4UNB - chains G and H of the 5 polymer chains in the assembly; structure by X-ray diffraction, 2.55 A resolution.

# Chain G
Protein: Homing endonuclease I-dmoi
Organism: Desulfurococcus mobilis
Notes: EC 3.1.-.-
UniProtKB: P21505 (DMO1_DESMO); numbering as in UniProt (aligned over 2-188)
Chain sequence (199 residues; each row starts with the number of its first residue):
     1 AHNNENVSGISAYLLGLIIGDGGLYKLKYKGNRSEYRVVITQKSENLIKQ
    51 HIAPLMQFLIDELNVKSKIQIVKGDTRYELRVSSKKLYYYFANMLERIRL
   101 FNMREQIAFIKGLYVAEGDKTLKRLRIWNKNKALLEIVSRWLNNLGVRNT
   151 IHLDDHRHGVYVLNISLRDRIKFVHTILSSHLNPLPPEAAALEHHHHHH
Unresolved in the structure: 1-4, 180-199
Sequence notes: expression tag (1, 189-199)
Ion coordination: Mn2+ site 1: Gly-20, Glu-117 (shared with 1 residue of chain I; 1 residue of chain N); Mn2+ site 2: Asp-21, Ala-116 (shared with DA14(H) of chain H; 1 residue of chain O); Mn2+ site 3: Asp-21, Glu-117 (shared with DA14(H) of chain H; 1 residue of chain I; 1 residue of chain N; 1 residue of chain O)
Swiss-Prot annotation at these positions:
  - active site: Asp-21, Glu-117

# Chain H
Molecule: 14-nt DNA strand
Sequence (14 nucleotides; numbered 1 to 14; the number before each row is that of its first residue):
     1 GCCTTGCCGGGTAA
Ion coordination: Mn2+ site 1: DA14 (shared with Asp-21(G), Ala-116(G) of chain G; 1 residue of chain O)

# Interface between chain G and chain H
Contacting residue pairs (21):
  Asp-21(G) with DA14(H), phosphate contact
  Thr-41(G) with DA14(H), sugar contact
  Gln-42(G) with DA14(H), hydrogen bond to the phosphate
  Lys-43(G) with DA13(H), salt bridge to the phosphate; DA14(H), hydrogen bond to the phosphate
  Thr-76(G) with DA13(H), base contact; DA14(H), hydrogen bond to the base
  Arg-77(G) with DA14(H), base contact
  Arg-124(G) with DG6(H), hydrogen bond to the base; DC7(H), base contact
  Thr-150(G) with DG6(H), hydrogen bond to the phosphate
  His-152(G) with DG6(H), sugar contact; DC7(H), salt bridge to the phosphate
  Asp-154(G) with DC8(H), hydrogen bond to the base
  Arg-157(G) with DG9(H), hydrogen bond to the base; DG10(H), hydrogen bond to the base; DG11(H), base contact
  Asn-164(G) with DT5(H), sugar contact; DG6(H), phosphate contact
  Ser-166(G) with DT5(H), hydrogen bond to the phosphate
  Leu-167(G) with DT5(H), hydrogen bond to the phosphate
Other interface residues (no listed pair), chain G (20 interface residues in all): Ala-116, Glu-117, Arg-126, Leu-153, Ile-165, Arg-168
Other interface residues (no listed pair), chain H (10 interface residues in all): DT4

# Summary
Chain G and chain H form an interface of 20 and 10 residues respectively, with 10 hydrogen bonds and 2 salt
bridges. Polar contacts include Thr-76(G)/DA14(H), Arg-124(G)/DG6(H) and Asp-154(G)/DC8(H). UniProt lists
active-site residues Asp-21(G) and Glu-117(G) on chain G.
Here chain G is Homing endonuclease I-dmoi (Desulfurococcus mobilis) and chain H is a 14-nt DNA strand. Entry
4UNB (The crystal structure of I-dmoi in complex with its target DNA at 6 days incubation in ...) was
determined by X-ray diffraction (same publication as 4D6N, 4D6O, 4UN7, 4UN8, 4UN9, 4UNA, 4UNC and 4UT0).
